PDB entry 5MJB | X-ray diffraction, 2.23 A resolution | chain A

# Chain A
Name: Ephrin type-B receptor 1
Organism: Homo sapiens
Notes: EC 2.7.10.1; engineered mutation(s): G703C
UniProt: P54762 (EPHB1_HUMAN); residues 602-896 here = UniProt positions 602-896
Chain sequence (305 residues; numbered 592 to 896; the number before each row is that of its first residue):
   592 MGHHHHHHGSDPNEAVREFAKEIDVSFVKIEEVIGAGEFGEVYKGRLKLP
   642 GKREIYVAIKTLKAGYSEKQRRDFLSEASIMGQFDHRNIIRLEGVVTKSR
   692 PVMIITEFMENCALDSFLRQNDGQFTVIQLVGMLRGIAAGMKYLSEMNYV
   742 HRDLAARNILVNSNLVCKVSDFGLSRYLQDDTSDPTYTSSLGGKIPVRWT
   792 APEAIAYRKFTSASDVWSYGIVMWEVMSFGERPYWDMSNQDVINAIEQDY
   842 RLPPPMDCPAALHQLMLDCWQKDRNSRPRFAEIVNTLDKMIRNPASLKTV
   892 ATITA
Disordered / not traced: 592-607, 770-775, 892-896
Glycans and other covalent adducts: compound 7O3 linked to Cys703
Modified positions: Tyr647 (O-phosphotyrosine; PTR); Tyr778 (O-phosphotyrosine; PTR)
Sequence notes: initiating methionine (592); expression tag (593-601); conflict Arg678 (Pro in P54762), Cys703 (Gly in P54762), Ser736 (Ala in P54762)
Ligand contacts: 7O3 (2-chloranyl-N-[4-[(2-chloranyl-5-oxidanyl-phenyl)amino]quinazolin-7-yl]ethanamide): Ile625, Val633, Ala649, Ile650, Lys651, Glu668, Met672, Ile681, Ile695, Thr697, Glu698, Phe699, Met700, Glu701, Leu751, Ser761, Asp762, Phe763
Curated features (UniProtKB/Swiss-Prot):
  - active site: Asp744 (Proton acceptor)
  - binding site (ATP): Ile625 to Val633, Lys651
What the authors report for this chain:
  - binding site for 7O3: Cys703
  - conformationally variable residues: Cys703
  - mutagenesis - T697G (7.4-fold): decreased catalytic activity
  - mutagenesis - T697G (3 fold): decreased binding to ATP

# Summary
Covalently linked compound 7O3: at Cys703. Curated annotation (UniProt) lists active-site residue Asp744 and
10 ATP-binding residues. From the paper: a binding site for 7O3 at Cys703; T697G reduces catalytic activity.
Chain A is Ephrin type-B receptor 1 (Homo sapiens); the structure, Kinase domain of human EphB1, G703C mutant,
covalently bound to a quinazoline-based inhibitor, was determined by X-ray diffraction, deposited together
with 5MJA.
